Entry 9MSF (electron microscopy, 2.60 A resolution); this record covers chains E and F of the 16 polymer chains in the assembly.

# Chain E (and F)
Protein: Transcriptional regulator (NtrC family)
From: Aquifex aeolicus VF5
Notes: chain F of this document is another copy of the same molecule, construct and numbering; everything in this record applies to it too
Reference sequence: O67198 (O67198_AQUAE); residue numbers follow UniProt; this construct covers 121-387
Chain sequence (268 residues; numbered 120 to 387; the number before each row is that of its first residue):
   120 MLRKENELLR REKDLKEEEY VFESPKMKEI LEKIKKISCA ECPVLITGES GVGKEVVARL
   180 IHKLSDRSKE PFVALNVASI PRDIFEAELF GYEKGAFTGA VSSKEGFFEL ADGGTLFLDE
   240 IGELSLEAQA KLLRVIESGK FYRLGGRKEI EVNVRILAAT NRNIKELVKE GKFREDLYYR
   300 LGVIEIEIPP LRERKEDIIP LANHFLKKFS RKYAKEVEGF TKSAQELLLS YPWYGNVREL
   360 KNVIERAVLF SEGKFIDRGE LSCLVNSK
Unresolved in the structure: 120-137, 385-387 (chain F: 120-138, 385-387)
Differences from the reference sequence: initiating methionine (120)
Residues lining bound ligands:
  - ADP (adenosine-5'-diphosphate): E138, Y139, V140, F141, S169, G170, V171, G172, K173, E174, V175, R313, L320, H323, F324, V356, R357, K360
  - ATP (adenosine-5'-triphosphate): R253, E256, R299
From the paper describing this entry:
  - binding site for dhsU (-60 to +30) non-template strand: K213
  - conformationally variable residues: R299
  - catalytic residues: R299 (citing earlier work)

# How chain E and chain F interact
Contacting residue pairs - 20 pairs, chain E then chain F:
  A193(E) with Y261(F)
  N195(E) with R253(F), hydrogen bond
  S198(E) with R253(F)
  A206(E) with R266(F)
  E207(E) with G264(F), hydrogen bond (side chain-backbone); R266(F), salt bridge
  Y211(E) with G214(F), hydrogen bond (side chain-backbone)
  F216(E) with G214(F)
  T217(E) with T217(F)
  G218(E) with G214(F)
  K223(E) with G264(F)
  E224(E) with R266(F), hydrogen bond (backbone-side chain)
  G225(E) with R266(F)
  F226(E) with R266(F)
  L229(E) with R266(F)
  E239(E) with R253(F), salt bridge
  R357(E) with E256(F), salt bridge
  R365(E) with Y298(F); V302(F)
  C382(E) with Y298(F)
Other interface residues (no listed pair), chain E (24 interface residues in all): V192, A197, P200, I203, N361, V362
Other interface residues (no listed pair), chain F (18 interface residues in all): E205, K213, A215, F216, K250, L263, G265, R299, G301

# Overview
Chain E and chain F form an interface of 24 and 18 residues respectively; the contacts include 4 hydrogen
bonds and 3 salt bridges. Polar pairs include E207(E)-R266(F), E239(E)-R253(F) and R357(E)-E256(F). Chain E
binds ATP and ADP. The paper reports the catalytic residue R299(E); a binding site for dhsU (-60 to +30)
non-template strand at K213(E).
Both chains are Transcriptional regulator (NtrC family) (Aquifex aeolicus VF5). Entry 9MSF (de novo SigN RNA
polymerase transcription initiation intermediate with post-catalytic bEBP state (RPi1 closed ring)) was
determined by electron microscopy (same publication as 9MSE, 9MSG, 9MSH and 9MSJ).
